PDB entry 3MFI | X-ray diffraction, 1.76 A resolution | chains A and P of the 3 polymer chains in the assembly

# Chain A
Name: DNA polymerase eta
Organism: Saccharomyces cerevisiae
Notes: EC 2.7.7.7
Reference sequence: Q04049 (POLH_YEAST); residues 1-513 here = UniProt positions 1-513
Chain sequence (520 residues; numbered -6 to 513; the number before each row is that of its first residue; numbers below 1 keep their minus sign (Gly-6 is residue -6)):
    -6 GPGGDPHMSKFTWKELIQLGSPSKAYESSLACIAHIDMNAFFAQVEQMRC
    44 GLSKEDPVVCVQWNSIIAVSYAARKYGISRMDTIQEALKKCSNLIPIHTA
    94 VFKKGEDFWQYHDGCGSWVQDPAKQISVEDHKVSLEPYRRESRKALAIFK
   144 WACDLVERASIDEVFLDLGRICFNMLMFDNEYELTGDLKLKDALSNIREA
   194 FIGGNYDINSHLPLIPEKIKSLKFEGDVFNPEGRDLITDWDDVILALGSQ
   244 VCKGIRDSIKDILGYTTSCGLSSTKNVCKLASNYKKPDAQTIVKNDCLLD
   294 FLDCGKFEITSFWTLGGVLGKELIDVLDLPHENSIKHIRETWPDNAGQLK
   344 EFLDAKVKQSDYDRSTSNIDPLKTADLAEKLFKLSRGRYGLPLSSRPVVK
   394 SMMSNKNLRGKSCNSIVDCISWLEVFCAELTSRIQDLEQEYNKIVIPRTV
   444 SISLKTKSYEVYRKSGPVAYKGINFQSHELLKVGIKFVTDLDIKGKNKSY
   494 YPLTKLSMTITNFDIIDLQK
Not modelled in the structure: -6 to -3, 357-359, 512-513
Sequence notes: expression tag (-6 to 0); engineered mutation Ala140 (Lys in Q04049), Trp144 (Ser in Q04049)
UniProt features mapped onto this chain:
  - binding site (Mg(2+)): Asp30, Asp155
Bound ions: Mg2+ site 1: Asp30, Met31, Asp155 (together with 2'-deoxyadenosine 5'-triphosphate); Mg2+ site 2 near Glu156 (its only coordinating residue here)
Ligand contacts: 2'-deoxyadenosine 5'-triphosphate (DTP): Asp30, Met31, Asn32, Ala33, Phe34, Phe35, Ile60, Ala61, Tyr64, Arg67, Arg73, Ile154, Asp155, Lys279
What the authors report for this chain:
  - catalytic residues: Asp30, Asp155, Glu156
  - binding site for 2'-deoxyadenosine 5'-triphosphate: Phe35, Tyr64, Arg67, Arg73, Lys279
  - binding site for the 15-nt DNA strand: Gln55, Trp56, Met74, Ser394, Met396, Asn398, Asn400, Tyr452
  - binding site for the 11-nt DNA strand (chain P): Ser458
  - contacts within the chain: Gln55-Val126 (hydrophobic contact), Trp56-Val126 (hydrophobic contact)
  - conformationally variable residues (side-chain flip): Asp30, Arg73, Met74
  - Mg2+ coordination: Asp30
  - mutagenesis - R73A, M74A: unchanged catalytic activity on undamaged or T-T dimer-containing DNA
  - mutagenesis - Q55A (15 fold), Q55A/R73A (50-fold): decreased catalytic activity on undamaged and damaged 3'T
  - mutagenesis - R73A/M74A (8-fold): decreased catalytic activity on 3'T of the dimer
  - mutagenesis - Q55A/R73A, Q55A, R73A/M74A: increased growth in response to UV sensitivity
  - mutagenesis - M74A: decreased growth
  - mutagenesis - K140A/S144W: unchanged catalytic activity on undamaged and T-T dimer-containing DNAs
  - mutagenesis - R73A/M74A: unchanged catalytic activity on undamaged DNA
  - mutagenesis - Q55A (15 fold), Q55A/R73A (50-fold): decreased catalytic activity on 2'-deoxyadenosine 5'-triphosphate
  - mutagenesis - R73A: unchanged catalytic activity on 2'-deoxyadenosine 5'-triphosphate
  - mutagenesis - Q55A/R73A, Q55A: decreased growth in response to UV
  - mutagenesis - K140A/S144W: unchanged growth in response to UV

# Chain P
Molecule: 11-nt DNA strand
Sequence (11 nucleotides; numbered 1 to 11; the number before each row is that of its first residue):
     1 GTCCTCCCCTC
Modified residues: DOC (2',3'-dideoxycytidine-5'-monophosphate) at position 11

# How chain A and chain P interact
Residue-residue contacts (21; chain A residue first):
  Glu156(A) - DOC_11(P)  sugar contact
  Lys272(A) - DOC_11(P)  salt bridge to the phosphate
  Phe305(A) - DT10(P)  phosphate contact
  Trp306(A) - DT10(P)  sugar contact
  Thr307(A) - DC9(P)  phosphate contact
  Thr307(A) - DT10(P)  hydrogen bond to the phosphate
  Leu308(A) - DT10(P)  hydrogen bond to the phosphate
  Gly309(A) - DT10(P)  hydrogen bond to the phosphate
  Gly310(A) - DC9(P)  phosphate contact
  Gly310(A) - DT10(P)  phosphate contact
  Val311(A) - DC8(P)  phosphate contact
  Val311(A) - DC9(P)  hydrogen bond to the phosphate
  Leu312(A) - DC9(P)  hydrogen bond to the phosphate
  Asn361(A) - DC8(P)  sugar contact
  Arg456(A) - DT5(P)  sugar contact
  Arg456(A) - DC6(P)  salt bridge to the phosphate
  Lys457(A) - DT5(P)  phosphate contact
  Ser458(A) - DC4(P)  sugar contact
  Ser458(A) - DT5(P)  hydrogen bond to the phosphate
  Gly459(A) - DC4(P)  phosphate contact
  Pro460(A) - DC4(P)  phosphate contact
Also at the interface, not in a pair above, chain A (18 interface residues in all): Thr442, Lys487
Also at the interface, not in a pair above, chain P (8 interface residues in all): DC7

# Summary
Chain A and chain P form an interface of 18 and 8 residues respectively; the contacts include 6 hydrogen bonds
and 2 salt bridges. Among the polar pairs are Thr307(A)-DT10(P), Leu308(A)-DT10(P) and Gly309(A)-DT10(P). The
paper reports catalytic residues Asp30(A), Asp155(A) and Glu156(A); Q55A/R73A, Q55A and R73A/M74A of chain A
increase growth in response to UV sensitivity; 6 substitutions were tested in all.
Here chain A is DNA polymerase eta (Saccharomyces cerevisiae) and chain P is an 11-nt DNA strand. Entry 3MFI
(DNA Polymerase Eta in Complex With a cis-syn Thymidine Dimer) was determined by X-ray diffraction (same
publication as 3MFH).
